PDB entry 7FJD | electron microscopy, 3.20 A resolution | chains e and g of the 8 polymer chains in the assembly

== Chain e ==
Molecule: T-cell surface glycoprotein CD3 epsilon chain
From: Homo sapiens
UniProt: P07766 (CD3E_HUMAN); residues 1-207 here = UniProt positions 1-207
Amino-acid sequence (207 residues; numbered 1 to 207; the number before each row is that of its first residue):
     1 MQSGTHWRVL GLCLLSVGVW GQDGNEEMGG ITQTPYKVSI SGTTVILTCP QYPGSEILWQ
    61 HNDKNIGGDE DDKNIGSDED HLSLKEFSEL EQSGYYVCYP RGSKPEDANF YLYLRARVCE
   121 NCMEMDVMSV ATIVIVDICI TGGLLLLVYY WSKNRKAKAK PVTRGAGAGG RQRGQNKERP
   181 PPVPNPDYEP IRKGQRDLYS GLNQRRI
Not modelled in the structure: 1-32, 156-207
Disulfide bonds: C49-C98

== Chain g ==
Molecule: T-cell surface glycoprotein CD3 gamma chain
From: Homo sapiens
UniProt: P09693 (CD3G_HUMAN); residue numbers follow UniProt; this construct covers 1-182
Amino-acid sequence (182 residues; numbered 1 to 182; the number before each row is that of its first residue):
     1 MEQGKGLAVL ILAIILLQGT LAQSIKGNHL VKVYDYQEDG SVLLTCDAEA KNITWFKDGK
    61 MIGFLTEDKK KWNLGSNAKD PRGMYQCKGS QNKSKPLQVY YRMCQNCIEL NAATISGFLF
   121 AEIVSIFVLA VGVYFIAGQD GVRQSRASDK QTLLPNDQLY QPLKDREDDQ YSHLQGNQLR
   181 RN
Not modelled in the structure: 1-25, 139-182
UniProt features mapped onto this chain:
  - motif: L153, L154 (Di-leucine motif)
  - modified residue (Phosphoserine): S145, S148
  - glycosylation (N-linked (GlcNAc...) asparagine): N52, N92
Disulfide bonds: C46-C87, C104-C107

== Interface between chain e and chain g ==
Pairs across the interface (10):
  D72(e) - T66(g)
  E86(e) - K69(g)
  E89(e) - D39(g)
  L90(e) - Q37(g)
  L90(e) - L43(g)  hydrophobic
  E91(e) - D68(g)
  E91(e) - K69(g)
  E91(e) - K70(g)
  Q92(e) - K69(g)  hydrogen bond
  R117(e) - D39(g)
Interface residues without a listed pair, chain e (9 interface residues in all): K64, S88
Interface residues without a listed pair, chain g (8 interface residues in all): K71

== Summary ==
9 residues of chain e and 8 residues of chain g are in contact; the contacts include 1 hydrogen bond. Its one
hydrogen-bonded contact is Q92(e)-K69(g).
Chain e is T-cell surface glycoprotein CD3 epsilon chain and chain g is T-cell surface glycoprotein CD3 gamma
chain, both from Homo sapiens; the structure, Cryo-EM structure of a membrane protein(WT), was determined by
electron microscopy, deposited together with 7FJE and 7FJF.
